3RAE - chains A and E of the 8 polymer chains in the assembly; structure by X-ray diffraction, 2.90 A resolution.

== Chain A ==
Molecule: DNA topoisomerase 4 subunit A
From: Streptococcus pneumoniae
Notes: EC 5.99.1.-
Reference sequence: P72525 (PARC_STRPN); residue numbers follow UniProt; this construct covers 1-488
Amino-acid sequence (496 residues; numbered 1 to 496; the number before each row is that of its first residue):
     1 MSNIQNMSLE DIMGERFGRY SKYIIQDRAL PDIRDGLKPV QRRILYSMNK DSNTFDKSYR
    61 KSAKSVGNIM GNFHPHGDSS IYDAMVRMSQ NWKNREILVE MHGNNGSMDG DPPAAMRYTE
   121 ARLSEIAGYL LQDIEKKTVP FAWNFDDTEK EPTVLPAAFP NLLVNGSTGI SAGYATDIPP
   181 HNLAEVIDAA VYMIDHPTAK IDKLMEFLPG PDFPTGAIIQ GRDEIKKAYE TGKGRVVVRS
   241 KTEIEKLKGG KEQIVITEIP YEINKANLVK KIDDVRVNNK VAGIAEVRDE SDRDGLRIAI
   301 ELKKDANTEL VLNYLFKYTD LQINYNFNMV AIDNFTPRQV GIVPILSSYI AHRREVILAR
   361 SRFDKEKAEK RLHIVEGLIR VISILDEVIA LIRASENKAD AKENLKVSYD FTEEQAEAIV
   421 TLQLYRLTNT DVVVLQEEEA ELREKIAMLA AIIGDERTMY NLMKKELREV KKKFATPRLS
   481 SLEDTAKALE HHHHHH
Not modelled in the structure: 1-2, 485-496
Sequence notes: expression tag (489-496)
Bound ions: Mg2+: Phe-316, Thr-319, Gln-322
UniProt features mapped onto this chain:
  - active site: Tyr-118 (O-(5'-phospho-DNA)-tyrosine intermediate)
  - site: Lys-38 (Interaction with DNA), His-74 (Interaction with DNA), His-76 (Interaction with DNA), Arg-87 (Interaction with DNA), Lys-93 (Interaction with DNA), Arg-117 (Transition state stabilizer)
Reported in the primary citation:
  - Mg2+ coordination through a water molecule: Asp-83

== Chain E ==
Molecule: 7-nt DNA strand
Sequence (7 nucleotides; row label = number of the first residue in the row):
     9 CATGAAT

== Interface between chain A and chain E ==
Residue-residue contacts (21):
  Arg-28(A) / DA13(E)  phosphate contact
  Arg-28(A) / DA14(E)  salt bridge to the phosphate
  Lys-38(A) / DG12(E)  phosphate contact
  Lys-38(A) / DA13(E)  salt bridge to the phosphate
  Val-40(A) / DA13(E)  sugar contact
  Val-40(A) / DA14(E)  phosphate contact
  His-74(A) / DA14(E)  salt bridge to the phosphate
  His-76(A) / DA14(E)  hydrogen bond to the phosphate
  His-76(A) / DT15(E)  salt bridge to the phosphate
  Gly-77(A) / DT15(E)  hydrogen bond to the phosphate
  Ser-80(A) / DA13(E)  sugar contact
  Ser-80(A) / DA14(E)  base contact
  Ser-80(A) / DT15(E)  base contact
  Ala-84(A) / DA13(E)  phosphate contact
  Arg-87(A) / DG12(E)  salt bridge to the phosphate
  Arg-87(A) / DA13(E)  phosphate contact
  Lys-93(A) / DG12(E)  phosphate contact
  Thr-168(A) / DG12(E)  sugar contact
  Thr-168(A) / DA13(E)  phosphate contact
  Ile-170(A) / DT11(E)  base contact
  Ile-170(A) / DG12(E)  hydrogen bond to the base
Also at the interface, not in a pair above, chain A (17 interface residues in all): Asp-27, Gln-41, Pro-75, Ser-79, Glu-262

== Overview ==
The interface between chain A and chain E involves 17 residues on one side and 5 on the other; the contacts
include 3 hydrogen bonds and 5 salt bridges. Polar contacts include Ile-170(A)/DG12(E), His-76(A)/DA14(E) and
Gly-77(A)/DT15(E). Curated annotation (UniProt) lists active-site residue Tyr-118(A) on chain A. The paper
reports water-mediated Mg2+ coordination by Asp-83(A).
Here chain A is DNA topoisomerase 4 subunit A (Streptococcus pneumoniae) and chain E is a 7-nt DNA strand.
Entry 3RAE (Quinolone(Levofloxacin)-DNA cleavage complex of type IV topoisomerase from S. pneumoniae) was
determined by X-ray diffraction, deposited together with 5EIX.
